PDB entry 7O6N | X-ray diffraction, 2.17 A resolution | chains B and C of the 4 polymer chains in the assembly

[Chain B]
Protein: Enhancer of rudimentary homolog 2
Source organism: Caenorhabditis elegans
Reference sequence: Q20057 (Q20057_CAEEL); residue numbers follow UniProt; this construct covers 1-99
Chain sequence (103 residues; row label = number of the first residue in the row; numbers below 1 keep their minus sign (Gly-3 is residue -3)):
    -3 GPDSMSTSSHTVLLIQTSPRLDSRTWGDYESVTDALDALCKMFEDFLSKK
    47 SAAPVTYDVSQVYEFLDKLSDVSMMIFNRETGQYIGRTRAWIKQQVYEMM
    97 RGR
Not modelled in the structure: -3 to 2
Sequence notes: expression tag (-3 to 0)
What the authors report for this chain:
  - mutagenesis - T13E: unchanged binding to TOST-1
  - mutagenesis - I81A/R83A, W87A: decreased binding to TOST-1
  - mutagenesis - W87A: unchanged binding to Protein pid-3 (chain C)

[Chain C]
Protein: Protein pid-3
Source organism: Caenorhabditis elegans
Reference sequence: O76616 (PID3_CAEEL); numbering as in UniProt (aligned over 171-203)
Chain sequence (39 residues; each row starts with the number of its first residue):
   165 GPDSMWTFDKVLFNSEDIKDSVFKVLHAEEEPRGADQEN
Not modelled in the structure: 165-176, 194-203
Sequence notes: expression tag (165-170)
What the authors report for this chain:
  - mutagenesis - I182A/V186A: decreased growth

[How chain B and chain C interact]
Contacting residue pairs - 27 pairs, chain B then chain C:
  Leu9(B) - Leu190(C)  hydrophobic
  Ile11(B) - Val186(C)  hydrophobic
  Thr13(B) - Ile182(C)
  Thr13(B) - Lys183(C)
  Ser14(B) - Ser179(C)
  Thr21(B) - Phe187(C)
  Thr21(B) - Leu190(C)
  Thr21(B) - His191(C)  hydrogen bond
  Trp22(B) - Leu190(C)
  Trp22(B) - His191(C)
  Gly23(B) - Leu190(C)
  Tyr25(B) - Leu190(C)
  Ala34(B) - Val189(C)
  Lys37(B) - Val189(C)
  Met38(B) - Ser185(C)
  Met38(B) - Val186(C)  hydrophobic
  Met38(B) - Val189(C)  hydrophobic
  Met38(B) - Leu190(C)  hydrophobic
  Asp41(B) - Ser185(C)  hydrogen bond
  Asp41(B) - Lys188(C)
  Phe42(B) - Ser185(C)  hydrogen bond (backbone-side chain)
  Lys45(B) - Asp181(C)  hydrogen bond (side chain-backbone)
  Lys45(B) - Asp184(C)
  Lys45(B) - Ser185(C)  hydrogen bond
  Phe61(B) - Ile182(C)  hydrophobic
  Leu65(B) - Ile182(C)  hydrophobic
  Leu65(B) - Val186(C)  hydrophobic
Interface residues without a listed pair, chain B (17 interface residues in all): Lys64
Interface residues without a listed pair, chain C (13 interface residues in all): Phe177
The authors on this interface:
  - specific contacts: Thr21(B)-His191(C) (hydrogen bond), Asp41(B)-Ser185(C) (hydrogen bond)
  - interface residues, chain B: Thr21(B), Trp22(B)
  - hot spots on chain B (mutagenesis) - T13E: abolished binding to Protein pid-3 (chain C)
  - interface residues, chain C: Ile182(C)
  - hot spots on chain C (mutagenesis) - I182A, I182E, V186A: abolished binding to Enhancer of rudimentary homolog 2 (chain B)

[Overview]
Chain B and chain C form an interface of 17 and 13 residues respectively; the contacts include 5 hydrogen
bonds. Among the polar pairs are Thr21(B)-His191(C), Asp41(B)-Ser185(C) and Phe42(B)-Ser185(C). The authors
report hydrogen bonds between Thr21(B) and His191(C) and Asp41(B) and Ser185(C). From the paper: I182A, I182E
and V186A of chain C abolish binding to Enhancer of rudimentary homolog 2 (chain B); interface residues
Thr21(B), Trp22(B) and Ile182(C); 7 substitutions were tested in all.
Chain B is Enhancer of rudimentary homolog 2 and chain C is Protein pid-3, both from Caenorhabditis elegans;
the structure, Crystal structure of C. elegans ERH-2 PID-3 complex, was determined by X-ray diffraction,
deposited together with 7O6L, 7OCX and 7OCZ.
